PDB entry 4ZK7 | X-ray diffraction, 3.40 A resolution | chains V and X of the 24 polymer chains in the assembly

# Chain V (and X)
Molecule: Divalent-cation tolerance protein CutA
Organism: Thermus thermophilus (strain HB8 / ATCC 27634 / DSM 579)
Notes: fragment: Divalent cation tolerance protein; chain X of this document is another copy of the same molecule, construct and numbering; everything in this record applies to it too
Reference sequence: Q7SIA8 (CUTA_THET8); residues 1-103 here = UniProt positions 1-103
Chain sequence (111 residues; numbered 1 to 111; the number before each row is that of its first residue):
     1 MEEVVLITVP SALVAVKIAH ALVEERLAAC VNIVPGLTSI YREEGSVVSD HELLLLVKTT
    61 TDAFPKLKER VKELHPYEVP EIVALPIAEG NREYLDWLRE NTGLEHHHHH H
Not modelled in the structure: 104-111
Sequence notes: engineered mutation Ala12 (Glu in Q7SIA8), Leu13 (Glu in Q7SIA8), Val16 (Arg in Q7SIA8), Lys17 (Thr in Q7SIA8), His20 (Lys in Q7SIA8), Glu43 (Trp in Q7SIA8), Glu44 (Gln in Q7SIA8), Ser46 (Glu in Q7SIA8), Ser49 (Glu in Q7SIA8), His51 (Gln in Q7SIA8), Asp62 (His in Q7SIA8), Glu73 (Ala in Q7SIA8), Glu78 (Thr in Q7SIA8); expression tag (104-111)
Reported in the primary citation:
  - mutagenesis - W43E/Q44E/H62D/A73E/T78E: increased expression

# How chain V and chain X interact
Contacting residue pairs (63):
  Glu3(V) - Ala88(X)
  Glu3(V) - Glu89(X)
  Leu6(V) - Val4(X)  hydrophobic
  Thr8(V) - Asn32(X)
  Gly36(V) - Ile33(X)
  Gly36(V) - Pro35(X)
  Leu37(V) - Asn32(X)
  Leu37(V) - Ile33(X)
  Leu37(V) - Val34(X)  hydrophobic
  Thr38(V) - Val31(X)
  Thr38(V) - Asn32(X)
  Thr38(V) - Ile33(X)  hydrogen bond (backbone-backbone)
  Ser39(V) - Val31(X)
  Ser39(V) - Asn32(X)  hydrogen bond
  Ile40(V) - Ala19(X)  hydrophobic
  Ile40(V) - His20(X)
  Ile40(V) - Val23(X)
  Ile40(V) - Cys30(X)
  Ile40(V) - Val31(X)  hydrogen bond (backbone-backbone)
  Ile40(V) - Ile33(X)  hydrophobic
  Tyr41(V) - Val23(X)
  Tyr41(V) - Ala29(X)
  Tyr41(V) - Cys30(X)  hydrophobic
  Arg42(V) - Val23(X)  hydrogen bond (side chain-backbone)
  Arg42(V) - Glu24(X)  hydrogen bond (side chain-backbone)
  Arg42(V) - Arg26(X)
  Arg42(V) - Ala29(X)  hydrogen bond (backbone-backbone)
  Arg42(V) - Trp97(X)
  Arg42(V) - Asn101(X)
  Val47(V) - His20(X)
  Val47(V) - Val23(X)  hydrophobic
  Val47(V) - Glu24(X)
  Glu52(V) - Asn32(X)
  Leu54(V) - Leu56(X)  hydrophobic
  Thr61(V) - Glu89(X)
  Phe64(V) - Glu89(X)
  Phe64(V) - Gly90(X)
  Lys68(V) - Gly90(X)  hydrogen bond (side chain-backbone)
  Lys68(V) - Asn91(X)
  Lys68(V) - Arg92(X)
  Lys72(V) - Asn91(X)
  Lys72(V) - Glu93(X)  salt bridge
  Glu78(V) - Glu93(X)
  Val79(V) - Asn91(X)
  Val79(V) - Glu93(X)
  Val79(V) - Tyr94(X)  hydrophobic
  Pro80(V) - Asn91(X)  hydrogen bond (backbone-side chain)
  Pro80(V) - Tyr94(X)
  Glu81(V) - Lys58(X)  salt bridge
  Glu81(V) - Tyr94(X)  hydrogen bond
  Ile82(V) - Gly90(X)
  Ile82(V) - Asn91(X)  hydrogen bond (backbone-backbone)
  Val83(V) - Ile87(X)  hydrophobic
  Val83(V) - Glu89(X)
  Val83(V) - Tyr94(X)  hydrophobic
  Ala84(V) - Pro86(X)
  Ala84(V) - Ile87(X)
  Ala84(V) - Ala88(X)  hydrogen bond (backbone-backbone)
  Ala84(V) - Glu89(X)  hydrogen bond (backbone-backbone)
  Leu85(V) - Leu85(X)  hydrophobic
  Leu85(V) - Pro86(X)
  Pro86(V) - Pro86(X)
  Pro86(V) - Ala88(X)
Interface residues without a listed pair, chain V (27 interface residues in all): Val34
Interface residues without a listed pair, chain X (30 interface residues in all): Val16, Glu25, Leu95

# Overview
27 residues of chain V face 30 of chain X across their interface, with 12 hydrogen bonds and 2 salt bridges.
Among the polar pairs are Lys72(V)-Glu93(X), Glu81(V)-Lys58(X) and Ser39(V)-Asn32(X). From the paper:
W43E/Q44E/H62D/A73E/T78E of chain V increase expression.
Chain V and chain X are both Divalent-cation tolerance protein CutA (Thermus thermophilus (strain HB8 / ATCC
27634 / DSM 579)); the structure, Crystal structure of rescued two-component self-assembling tetrahedral cage
T33-31, was determined by X-ray diffraction.
